Entry 8YR5 (X-ray diffraction, 2.83 A resolution); this record covers chains B and D of the 12 polymer chains in the assembly.

== Chain B (and D) ==
Name: CDP-diacylglycerol--serine O-phosphatidyltransferase
Source organism: Escherichia coli str. K-12 substr. MG1655
Notes: EC 2.7.8.8; chain D of this document is another copy of the same molecule, construct and numbering; everything in this record applies to it too
UniProt: P23830 (PSS_ECOLI); numbering as in UniProt (aligned over 2-451)
Sequence (461 residues; numbered -9 to 451; the number before each row is that of its first residue; numbers below 1 keep their minus sign (Met-9 is residue -9)):
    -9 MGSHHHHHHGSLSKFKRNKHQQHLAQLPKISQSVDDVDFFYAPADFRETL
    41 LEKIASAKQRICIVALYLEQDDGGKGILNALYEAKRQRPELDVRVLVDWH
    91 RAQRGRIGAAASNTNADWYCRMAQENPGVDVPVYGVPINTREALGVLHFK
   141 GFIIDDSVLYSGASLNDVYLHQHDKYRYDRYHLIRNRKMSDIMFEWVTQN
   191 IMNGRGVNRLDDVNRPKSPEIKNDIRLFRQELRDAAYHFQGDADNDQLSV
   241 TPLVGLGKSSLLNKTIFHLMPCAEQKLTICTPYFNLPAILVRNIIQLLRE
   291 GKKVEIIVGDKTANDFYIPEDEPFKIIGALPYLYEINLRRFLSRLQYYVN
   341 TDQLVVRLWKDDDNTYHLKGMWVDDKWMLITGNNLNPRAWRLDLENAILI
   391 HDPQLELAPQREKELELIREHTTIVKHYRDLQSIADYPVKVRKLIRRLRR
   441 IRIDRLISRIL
Unresolved in the structure: -9 to 6, 98-103 (chain D: -9 to 5)
Sequence notes: initiating methionine (-9); expression tag (-8 to 1)
Reported in the primary citation:
  - catalytic residues: Asp169, His357, Glu385 (proposed by the authors, not directly observed)
  - mutagenesis - H138A (180-fold): decreased catalytic activity on 18:1/18:1 CDP-DG
  - mutagenesis - K140A, H357A: abolished catalytic activity
  - mutagenesis - R91A, R94A, Y159A, R167A, Y273A, D305A, F306A: decreased catalytic activity on CDP-DG
  - mutagenesis - Y57A: decreased catalytic activity
  - mutagenesis - Y273A, D305A: decreased catalytic activity on serine
  - mutagenesis - Y159A: unchanged catalytic activity on serine
  - mutagenesis - D145A, D169A, D364A, E385A: decreased stability
  - mutagenesis - R131E/K212E/R219E: unchanged localization
  - mutagenesis - K433E/R436E/R437E/R439E/R440E/R442E/R445E/R449E: decreased localization

== How chain B and chain D interact ==
Contacting residue pairs (13; chain B residue first):
  Ser21(B) - Ser23(D)
  Gln22(B) - Asp25(D)
  Ser23(B) - Val24(D)
  Ser23(B) - Asp25(D)  hydrogen bond
  Val24(B) - Asp25(D)  hydrogen bond (backbone-side chain)
  Arg177(B) - Asp236(D)  salt bridge
  Asp232(B) - Ser21(D)
  Asp234(B) - Arg175(D)  salt bridge
  Asp236(B) - Arg175(D)  salt bridge
  Gln237(B) - Ser23(D)
  Gln237(B) - Asp26(D)  hydrogen bond
  Gln237(B) - Arg175(D)  hydrogen bond
  Glu396(B) - Asp25(D)
Other interface residues (no listed pair), chain B (13 interface residues in all): Asp26, Arg175, Leu238
Other interface residues (no listed pair), chain D (10 interface residues in all): Asp146, Arg177, Glu396

== In short ==
The interface between chain B and chain D involves 13 residues on one side and 10 on the other, with 4
hydrogen bonds and 3 salt bridges. Polar pairs include Arg177(B)-Asp236(D), Asp234(B)-Arg175(D) and
Asp236(B)-Arg175(D). From the paper: catalytic residues Asp169(B), His357(B) and Glu385(B); R91A, R94A and
Y159A of chain B, among others, reduce catalytic activity on CDP-DG; 17 substitutions were tested in all.
Chain B and chain D are both CDP-diacylglycerol--serine O-phosphatidyltransferase (Escherichia coli str. K-12
substr. MG1655); the structure, Crystal structure of E. coli phosphatidylserine synthase in apo state, was
determined by X-ray diffraction (same publication as 8YR6).
